Entry 8B5A (X-ray diffraction, 1.92 A resolution); this record covers chains A and B.

== Chain A ==
Protein: Bromodomain-containing protein 3
Source organism: Homo sapiens
Reference sequence: Q15059 (BRD3_HUMAN); numbering as in UniProt (aligned over 307-416)
Sequence (110 residues; row label = number of the first residue in the row):
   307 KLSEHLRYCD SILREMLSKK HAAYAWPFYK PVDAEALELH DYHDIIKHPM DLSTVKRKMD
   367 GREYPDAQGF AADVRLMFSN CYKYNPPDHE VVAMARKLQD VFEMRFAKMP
UniProt features mapped onto this chain:
  - cross-link: Lys414 (Glycyl lysine isopeptide (Lys-Gly) (interchain with G-Cter in SUMO2))

== Chain B ==
Protein: H4K20ApmTri
Sequence (9 residues; row label = number of the first residue in the row):
    18 HRXVLRDNY
Modified / non-standard residues: P1V ((2S)-2-azanyl-6-(5-methyl-1H-1,2,4-triazol-3-yl)hexanoic acid) at position 20

== Interface between chain A and chain B ==
Contacting residue pairs (18):
  Trp332(A) with Leu22(B)
  Pro333(A) with P1V_20(B)
  Phe334(A) with P1V_20(B)
  Val338(A) with P1V_20(B)
  Asp339(A) with Asn25(B)
  Ala342(A) with Asp24(B)
  Leu343(A) with P1V_20(B); Val21(B); Asp24(B); Asn25(B)
  Leu345(A) with His18(B); P1V_20(B)
  Cys387(A) with P1V_20(B)
  Asn391(A) with P1V_20(B)
  His395(A) with P1V_20(B), hydrogen bond (side chain-backbone)
  Glu396(A) with Leu22(B)
  Val397(A) with P1V_20(B)
  Met400(A) with Leu22(B), hydrophobic
Also at the interface, not in a pair above, chain A (17 interface residues in all): Tyr348, Tyr390, Pro392
Also at the interface, not in a pair above, chain B (7 interface residues in all): Arg19
The authors on this interface:
  - interface residues, chain A: Tyr348(A), Asn391(A)

== Summary ==
17 residues of chain A and 7 residues of chain B are in contact, with 1 hydrogen bond. The hydrogen-bonded
pair is His395(A)-P1V_20(B). The paper reports interface residues Tyr348(A) and Asn391(A).
Chain A is Bromodomain-containing protein 3 (Homo sapiens) and chain B is H4K20ApmTri; the structure, Human
BRD3 bromodomain 2 in complex with a H4 peptide containing ApmTri (H4K20ApmTri), was determined by X-ray
diffraction (same publication as 8B5B and 8B5C).
